6CM9 - chains T and N of the 9 polymer chains in the assembly; structure by electron microscopy, 3.73 A resolution.

== Chain T ==
Name: Bone marrow stromal antigen 2, Protein Nef chimera
Organism: Homo sapiens
Notes: fragment: Tetherin Nef
UniProtKB: chimeric construct of Q10589, Q90VU7: residues 2-21 from Q10589 (BST2_HUMAN) positions 2-21 (same numbers); residues 32-237 from Q90VU7 positions 1-206 (UniProt number = residue number - 31)
Sequence (264 residues; numbered -26 to 237; the number before each row is that of its first residue; numbers below 1 keep their minus sign (Met-26 is residue -26)):
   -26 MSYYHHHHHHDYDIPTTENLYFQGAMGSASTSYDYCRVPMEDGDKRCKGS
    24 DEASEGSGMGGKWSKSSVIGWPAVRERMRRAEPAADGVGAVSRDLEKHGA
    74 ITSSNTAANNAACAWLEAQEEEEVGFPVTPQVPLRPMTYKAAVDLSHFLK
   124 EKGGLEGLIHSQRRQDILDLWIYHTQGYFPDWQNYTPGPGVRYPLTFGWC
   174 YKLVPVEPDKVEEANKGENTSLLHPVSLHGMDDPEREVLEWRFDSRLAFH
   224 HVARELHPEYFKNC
Disordered / not traced: -26 to 3, 17-237
Construct notes: expression tag (-26 to 1); linker (22-31)

== Chain N ==
Name: Bone marrow stromal antigen 2, Protein Nef chimera
Organism: Homo sapiens
Notes: fragment: Tetherin Nef
UniProtKB: chimeric construct of Q10589, Q90VU7: residues -29 to -10 from Q10589 (BST2_HUMAN) positions 2-21 (UniProt number = residue number + 31); residues 1-206 from Q90VU7 positions 1-206 (same numbers)
Sequence (264 residues; row label = number of the first residue in the row; numbers below 1 keep their minus sign (Met-57 is residue -57)):
   -57 MSYYHHHHHHDYDIPTTENLYFQGAMGSASTSYDYCRVPMEDGDKRCKGS
    -7 DEASEGSGMGGKWSKSSVIGWPAVRERMRRAEPAADGVGAVSRDLEKHGA
    43 ITSSNTAANNAACAWLEAQEEEEVGFPVTPQVPLRPMTYKAAVDLSHFLK
    93 EKGGLEGLIHSQRRQDILDLWIYHTQGYFPDWQNYTPGPGVRYPLTFGWC
   143 YKLVPVEPDKVEEANKGENTSLLHPVSLHGMDDPEREVLEWRFDSRLAFH
   193 HVARELHPEYFKNC
Disordered / not traced: -57 to 5, 27-63, 149-179, 205-206
Construct notes: expression tag (-57 to -30); linker (-9 to 0)
Reported in the primary citation:
  - post-translational modification sites: Ser169

== Interface between chain T and chain N ==
Residue-residue contacts (8):
  Asp7(T) with Gln73(N), hydrogen bond
  Tyr8(T) with Gln73(N)
  Cys9(T) with Gln73(N), hydrogen bond (side chain-backbone)
  Arg10(T) with Leu76(N)
  Pro12(T) with Leu76(N); Arg77(N); Pro78(N)
  Asp15(T) with Pro78(N)
Interface residues without a listed pair, chain T (7 interface residues in all): Val11
Interface residues without a listed pair, chain N (9 interface residues in all): Thr71, Pro72, Val74, Pro75, Phe121

== Summary ==
Chain T and chain N form an interface of 7 and 9 residues respectively, with 2 hydrogen bonds. Among the polar
pairs are Asp7(T)-Gln73(N) and Cys9(T)-Gln73(N). The paper reports a modification site at Ser169(N).
Chain T and chain N are both Bone marrow stromal antigen 2, Protein Nef chimera (Homo sapiens); the structure,
Structure of the cargo bound AP-1:Arf1:tetherin-Nef closed trimer monomeric subunit, was determined by
electron microscopy, deposited together with 6D83, 6D84, 6DFF and 6CRI.
